Entry 7NP5 (X-ray diffraction, 1.55 A resolution); this record covers chain A.

[Chain A]
Name: Nuclear receptor ROR-gamma
Source organism: Homo sapiens
UniProt: P51449 (RORG_HUMAN); numbering as in UniProt (aligned over 265-507)
Sequence (247 residues; row label = number of the first residue in the row):
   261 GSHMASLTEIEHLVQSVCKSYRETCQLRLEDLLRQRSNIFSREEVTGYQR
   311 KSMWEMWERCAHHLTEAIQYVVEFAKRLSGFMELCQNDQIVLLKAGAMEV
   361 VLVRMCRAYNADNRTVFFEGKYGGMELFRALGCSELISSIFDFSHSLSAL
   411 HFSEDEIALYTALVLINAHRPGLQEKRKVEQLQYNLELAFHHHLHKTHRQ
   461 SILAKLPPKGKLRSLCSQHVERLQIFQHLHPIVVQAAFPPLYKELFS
Disordered / not traced: 261-265
Differences from the reference sequence: expression tag (261-264); engineered mutation His455 (Cys in P51449)
Residues lining bound ligands: UKB (4-[[3-[2-chloranyl-6-(trifluoromethyl)phenyl]-5-(1H-pyrrol-3-yl)-1,2-oxazol-4-yl]methoxy]-2-fluoranyl-benzoic acid): Trp317, Ala321, Leu324, Thr325, Ile328, Gln329, Leu353, Lys354, Ala357, Met358, Val480, Leu483, Gln484, Gln487, Ile492, Val494, Gln495, Ala496, Ala497, Phe498, Pro499, Leu501, Tyr502, Leu505, Phe506

[Summary]
Ligands of chain A: compound UKB.
Chain A is Nuclear receptor ROR-gamma (Homo sapiens); the structure, ROR(gamma)t ligand binding domain in
complex with allosteric ligand FM216, was determined by X-ray diffraction (same publication as 7NEC, 7NP6 and
7NPC).
